Entry 4LF7 (X-ray diffraction, 3.15 A resolution); this record covers chains A and P of the 21 polymer chains in the assembly.

== Chain A ==
Molecule: 16S rRNA
Source organism: Thermus thermophilus
Sequence (1522 nucleotides; numbered 0 to 1544 plus 19 insertion-coded residues; 42 numbers in that range are skipped by the numbering (no residue carries them; nothing is unmodelled there); the number before each row is that of its first residue; a row labelled like 190A-190L holds insertion residues (190A, then the next letters in order); numbering starts at 0):
     0 UUUGUUGGAGAGUUUGAUCCUGGCUCAGGGUGAACGCUGGCGGCGUGCCU
    50 AAGACAUGCAAGUCGUGCGGG
    73 CCGCGGGGUUUU
    88 ACUCCG
    95 UGGUC
   101 AGCGGCGGACGGGUGAGUAACGCGUGGGU
  129A G
   130 ACCUACCCGGAAGAGGGGGACAACCCGGGGAAACUCGGGCUAAUCCCCCA
   180 UGUGGACCCGC
190A-190L CCCUUGGGGUGU
   191 GUCCAAAGGGCUUU
   216 GCCCGCUUCCGGAUGGGCCCGCGUCCCAUCAGCUAGUUGGUGGGGUAAUG
   266 GCCCACCAAGGCGACGACGGGUAGCCGGUCUGAGAGGAUGGCCGGCCACA
   316 GGGGCACUGAGACACGGGCCCCACUCCUACGGGAGGCAGCAGUUAGGAAU
   366 CUUCCGCAAUGGGCGCAAGCCUGACGGAGCGACGCCGCUUGGAGGAAGAA
   416 GCCCUUCGGGGUGUAAACUCCUGAA
   442 CCCGGGACGAAACCCCCGACGA
   474 GGGGACUGACGGUACCGGG
   494 GUAAUAGCGCCGGCCAACUCCGUGCCAGCAGCCGCGGUAAUACGGAGGGC
   544 GCGAGCGUUACCCGGAUUCACUGGGCGUAAAGGGCGUGUAGGCGGCCUGG
   594 GGCGUCCCAUGUGAAAGACCACGGCUCAACCGUGGGGGAGCGUGGGAUAC
   644 GCUCAGGCUAGACGGUGGGAGAGGGUGGUGGAAUUCCCGGAGUAGCGGUG
   694 AAAUGCGCAGAUACCGGGAGGAACGCCGAUGGCGAAGGCAGCCACCUGGU
   744 CCACCCGUGACGCUGAGGCGCGAAAGCGUGGGGAGCAAACCGGAUUAGAU
   794 ACCCGGGUAGUCCACGCCCUAAACGAUGCGCGCUAGGUCUCUGGGUCU
   848 CCUGGGGGCCGAAGCUAACGCGUUAAGCGCGCCGCCUGGGGAGUACGGCC
   898 GCAAGGCUGAAACUCAAAGGAAUUGACGGGGGCCCGCACAAGCGGUGGAG
   948 CAUGUGGUUUAAUUCGAAGXAACGCGAAGAACCUUACCAGGCCUUGACAU
   998 GCUAGG
 1003A G
  1004 AACCCGGGUGAAAGCCUGGGGUGCCCC
1030A-1030D GCGA
  1031 GGGGAGCCCUAGCACAGGUGCUGCAUGGCCGUCGUCAGCUCGUGCCGUGA
  1081 GGUGUUGGGUUAAGUCCCGCAACGAGCGCAACCCCCGCCGUUAGUUGCCA
  1131 GCGGUUCGGCCGGGCACUCUAACGGGACUGCCCGCGAAA
  1171 GCGGGAGGAAGGAGGGGACGACGUCUGGUCAGCAUGGCCCUUACGGCCUG
  1221 GGCGACACACGUGCUACAAUGCCCACUACAAAGCGAUGCCACCCGGCAAC
  1271 GGGGAGCUAAUCGCAAAAAGGUGGGCCCAGUUCGGAUUGGGGUCUGCAAC
  1321 CCGACCCCAUGAAGCCGGAAUCGCUAGUAAUCGCGGAUCAG
 1361A C
  1362 CAUGCCGCGGUGAAUACGUUCCCGGGCCUUGUACACACXGCCXGUXACGC
  1412 CAUGGGAGCGGGCUCUACCCGAAGUCGCCGGG
  1446 AGCCUACGGG
  1459 CAGGCGCCGAGGGUAGGGCCCGUGACUGGGGCGAAGUCGUAACAAGGUAG
  1509 CUGUACCGGAAGGUGCGGCUGGAUCCACUCCUUUCU
Unresolved in the structure: 0-4, 1534-1540
Differences from the reference sequence: conflict C1534 (A2157 in M26923.1), A1535 (C2158 in M26923.1)
Modified positions: PSU (pseudouridine-5'-monophosphate) at position 516, 7MG (7N-methyl-8-hydroguanosine-5'-monophosphate) at position 527, M2G (N2-dimethylguanosine-5'-monophosphate) at position 966, 5MC (5-methylcytidine-5'-monophosphate) at position 967, 2MG (2N-methylguanosine-5'-monophosphate) at position 1207, 5MC (5-methylcytidine-5'-monophosphate) at position 1400, 4OC (4n,o2'-methylcytidine-5'-monophosphate) at position 1402, 5MC (5-methylcytidine-5'-monophosphate) at position 1404, 5MC (5-methylcytidine-5'-monophosphate) at position 1407, UR3 (3-methyluridine-5'-monophoshate) at position 1498, PSU (pseudouridine-5'-monophosphate) at position 1540, PSU (pseudouridine-5'-monophosphate) at position 1541
Ion coordination: Mg2+ site 1 near U5 (its only coordinating residue here); Mg2+ site 2 near U12 (its only coordinating residue here); Mg2+ site 3: U12, A914; Mg2+ site 4 near G21 (its only coordinating residue here); Mg2+ site 5 near A53 (its only coordinating residue here); Mg2+ site 6 near G61 (its only coordinating residue here); Mg2+ site 7 near G107 (its only coordinating residue here); Mg2+ site 8 near G113 (its only coordinating residue here); Mg2+ site 9: G115, A116, G117, G289; Mg2+ site 10: A116, G117, G289; Mg2+ site 11: C121, G124, U125, G236; K+ site 1 near G167 (its only coordinating residue here); 81 more Mg2+ sites not listed; 6 more K+ sites not listed
Small-molecule neighbours:
  - paromomycin (PAR), molecule 1: U30, G31, C48, U49, U304, G306, C554, C555
  - paromomycin (PAR), molecule 2: G31, C47, C48, A50, A51, G52, A53, G113, U114, G115, A353, C355, A356, U358, U359, A360, G361, U365, C366
  - paromomycin (PAR), molecule 3: A119, A120, C121, G122, C123, G236, C237, G238, U239, C240, C241, C242, G281, A282, G284
  - paromomycin (PAR), molecule 4: G567, G568, C569, G570, G575, G821, C822, G874, C875, C877, C879, C880
  - paromomycin (PAR), molecule 5: G610, A611, C612, C613, A614, A622, C623, C624, G625, U626
  - paromomycin (PAR), molecule 6: G661, G662, A663, G664, G666, G667, C739, U740, G741, G742, U743
  - paromomycin (PAR), molecule 7: U669, G670, G671, U672, G673, G714, A715, A716, C717, C805, C806, A807
  - paromomycin (PAR), molecule 8: G1061, U1062, U1065, C1066, A1188, C1189, G1190
  - paromomycin (PAR), molecule 9: G1405, U1406, 5MC_1407, A1408, C1409, G1489, C1490, G1491, A1492, A1493, G1494, U1495, C1496

== Chain P ==
Protein: ribosomal protein S16
Source organism: Thermus thermophilus
UniProtKB: Q5SJH3 (RS16_THET8); numbering as in UniProt (aligned over 1-88)
Sequence (88 residues; row label = number of the first residue in the row):
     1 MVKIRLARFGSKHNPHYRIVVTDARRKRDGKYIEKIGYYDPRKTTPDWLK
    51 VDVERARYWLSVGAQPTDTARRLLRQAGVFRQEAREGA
Unresolved in the structure: 85-88

== Interface between chain A and chain P ==
Residue-residue contacts (89):
  C43(A) with Lys12(P), phosphate contact; His13(P), phosphate contact
  G44(A) with Lys12(P), hydrogen bond to the phosphate
  C110(A) with Arg25(P), hydrogen bond to the sugar
  G111(A) with Arg25(P), phosphate contact
  G112(A) with Lys27(P), salt bridge to the phosphate
  A134(A) with Met1(P), base contact; Arg25(P), base contact
  C135(A) with Met1(P), hydrogen bond to the base
  C136(A) with Met1(P), sugar contact; Gly63(P), hydrogen bond to the sugar; Gln65(P), sugar contact
  C137(A) with Ser61(P), hydrogen bond to the sugar; Gly63(P), sugar contact
  G227(A) with Val62(P), hydrogen bond to the base
  A228(A) with Val2(P), sugar contact; Tyr58(P), sugar contact; Trp59(P), phosphate contact; Val62(P), sugar contact
  U229(A) with Asp23(P), hydrogen bond to the sugar; Ile33(P), phosphate contact; Trp59(P), phosphate contact
  G230(A) with Asp23(P), sugar contact; Arg25(P), hydrogen bond to the sugar
  G309(A) with Lys27(P), phosphate contact; Gly30(P), phosphate contact; Lys31(P), phosphate contact
  G310(A) with Arg26(P), salt bridge to the phosphate; Lys27(P), salt bridge to the phosphate; Gly30(P), phosphate contact; Lys31(P), hydrogen bond to the phosphate
  C311(A) with Arg26(P), salt bridge to the phosphate
  A374(A) with Tyr17(P), hydrogen bond to the sugar
  U375(A) with Leu6(P), hydrogen bond to the sugar; Tyr17(P), sugar contact; Arg28(P), hydrogen bond to the base; Thr69(P), hydrogen bond to the phosphate
  G376(A) with Arg5(P), hydrogen bond to the phosphate; Leu6(P), hydrogen bond to the phosphate; Arg28(P), sugar contact; Thr67(P), hydrogen bond to the phosphate
  G377(A) with Lys3(P), salt bridge to the phosphate; Arg5(P), salt bridge to the phosphate; Ala24(P), sugar contact; Thr67(P), phosphate contact
  C390(A) with Arg28(P), hydrogen bond to the phosphate
  G391(A) with Arg8(P), phosphate contact; Arg28(P), salt bridge to the phosphate
  G392(A) with Arg8(P), salt bridge to the phosphate; Lys12(P), phosphate contact; His13(P), hydrogen bond to the phosphate
  A393(A) with Lys12(P), salt bridge to the phosphate; His13(P), salt bridge to the phosphate
  C449(A) with Arg42(P), base contact
  G450(A) with Pro15(P), sugar contact; Pro41(P), sugar contact; Arg42(P), sugar contact; Lys43(P), salt bridge to the phosphate
  A452(A) with Lys43(P), salt bridge to the phosphate; Arg72(P), hydrogen bond to the phosphate
  A453(A) with Asp68(P), sugar contact; Arg72(P), sugar contact
  C454(A) with Asp68(P), sugar contact
  G462(A) with Gln82(P), hydrogen bond to the base
  A463(A) with Arg75(P), salt bridge to the phosphate; Phe80(P), sugar contact; Arg81(P), phosphate contact; Gln82(P), sugar contact; Glu83(P), hydrogen bond to the sugar
  G474(A) with Arg75(P), salt bridge to the phosphate; Arg81(P), hydrogen bond to the phosphate; Glu83(P), sugar contact
  A608(A) with Phe9(P), sugar contact; Arg18(P), hydrogen bond to the phosphate; Tyr32(P), sugar contact
  A609(A) with Arg18(P), salt bridge to the phosphate
  G617(A) with Asn14(P), base contact; Thr44(P), hydrogen bond to the sugar
  C623(A) with Ser11(P), sugar contact
  C624(A) with Phe9(P), phosphate contact; Gly10(P), phosphate contact; Ser11(P), sugar contact; Asn14(P), hydrogen bond to the sugar; His16(P), sugar contact
  G625(A) with Phe9(P), phosphate contact; His16(P), sugar contact
  U626(A) with Arg18(P), salt bridge to the phosphate; Lys35(P), salt bridge to the phosphate; Tyr38(P), phosphate contact
Interface residues without a listed pair, chain A (46 interface residues in all): A325, G378, A451, G475, C483, A607, G627
Interface residues without a listed pair, chain P (49 interface residues in all): Asp29, Tyr39

== In short ==
46 residues of chain A face 49 of chain P across their interface; the contacts include 25 hydrogen bonds and
17 salt bridges. Polar pairs include C135(A)-Met1(P), G227(A)-Val62(P) and U375(A)-Arg28(P). Chain A binds 9
copies of paromomycin.
Chain A is 16S rRNA and chain P is ribosomal protein S16, both from Thermus thermophilus; the structure,
Crystal Structure of 30S ribosomal subunit from Thermus thermophilus, was determined by X-ray diffraction.
